Entry 6IPD (X-ray diffraction, 1.70 A resolution); this record covers chains A and D of the 4 polymer chains in the assembly.

== Chain A ==
Name: DNA-directed DNA/RNA polymerase mu
From: Homo sapiens
Notes: EC 2.7.7.7; engineered mutation(s): deletions 398-410
UniProtKB: Q9NP87 (DPOLM_HUMAN); residue numbers follow UniProt; this construct covers 132-397, 411-494
Amino-acid sequence (356 residues; numbered 127 to 494; 12 numbers in that range are skipped by the numbering (no residue carries them; nothing is unmodelled there); the number before each row is that of its first residue):
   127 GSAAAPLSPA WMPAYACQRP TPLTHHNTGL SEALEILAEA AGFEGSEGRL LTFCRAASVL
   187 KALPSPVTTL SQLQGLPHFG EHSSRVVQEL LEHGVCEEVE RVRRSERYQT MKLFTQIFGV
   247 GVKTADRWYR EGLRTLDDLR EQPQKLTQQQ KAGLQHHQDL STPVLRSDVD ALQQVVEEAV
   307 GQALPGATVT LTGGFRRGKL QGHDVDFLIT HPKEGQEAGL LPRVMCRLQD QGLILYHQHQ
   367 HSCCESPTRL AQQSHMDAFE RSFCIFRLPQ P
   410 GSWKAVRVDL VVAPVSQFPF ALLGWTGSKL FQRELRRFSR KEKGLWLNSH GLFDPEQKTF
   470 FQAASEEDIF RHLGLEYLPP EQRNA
Disordered / not traced: 127-137, 366-384
Differences from the reference sequence: expression tag (127-131); linker (410)
Metal / ion sites: Na+ site 1: Thr-241, Ile-243, Val-246 (shared with 1 residue of chain P); Mn2+ site 1: Asp-330, Asp-332 (together with oxalic acid) (shared with 1 residue of chain P); Mn2+ site 2: Asp-330, Asp-332, Asp-418 (shared with 1 residue of chain P); Na+ site 2 near Glu-386 (its only coordinating residue here)
Residues lining bound ligands: oxalic acid (OXD): Gly-319, Gly-320, Arg-323, Lys-325, Asp-330, Asp-332
UniProt features mapped onto this chain:
  - region: Arg-323 to Asp-332 (Involved in ssDNA binding)
  - binding site (Mg(2+)): Asp-330, Asp-332, Asp-418
  - site: Gly-433 (Responsible for the low discrimination between dNTP and rNTP)

== Chain D ==
Molecule: 4-nt DNA strand
Sequence (4 nucleotides; each row starts with the number of its first residue):
     1 GCCG

== Interface between chain A and chain D ==
Residue-residue contacts - 14 pairs, chain A then chain D:
  Ala-140(A) with DG4(D), phosphate contact
  Gly-174(A) with DG1(D), hydrogen bond to the base
  Arg-175(A) with DG1(D), salt bridge to the phosphate
  Thr-178(A) with DG1(D), hydrogen bond to the base; DC2(D), sugar contact
  Phe-179(A) with DG1(D), sugar contact
  Pro-203(A) with DC3(D), phosphate contact
  His-204(A) with DC2(D), sugar contact; DC3(D), hydrogen bond to the phosphate
  Gly-206(A) with DC2(D), hydrogen bond to the phosphate
  Glu-207(A) with DC2(D), hydrogen bond to the phosphate
  His-208(A) with DG1(D), salt bridge to the phosphate; DC2(D), hydrogen bond to the phosphate
  Ser-209(A) with DC2(D), hydrogen bond to the phosphate
Interface residues without a listed pair, chain A (15 interface residues in all): Arg-181, Leu-202, Phe-205, Ser-210

== In short ==
The interface between chain A and chain D involves 15 residues on one side and 4 on the other, with 7 hydrogen
bonds and 2 salt bridges. Polar pairs include Gly-174(A)/DG1(D), Thr-178(A)/DG1(D) and His-204(A)/DC3(D).
Bound to chain A: oxalic acid.
Here chain A is DNA-directed DNA/RNA polymerase mu (Homo sapiens) and chain D is a 4-nt DNA strand. Entry 6IPD
(Post-catalytic Complex of Human DNA Polymerase Mu with Templating Adenine and Mn-8oxodGMP) was determined by
X-ray diffraction together with 6AK8, 6AK9, 6AKH, 6IPE, 6IPF and 6IPG from the same study.
